Entry 4EHA (X-ray diffraction, 1.70 A resolution); this record covers chains A and F.

== Chain A ==
Protein: Caspase-3
From: Homo sapiens
Notes: EC 3.4.22.56; fragment: Caspase-2
Reference sequence: P42574 (CASP3_HUMAN); numbering as in UniProt (aligned over 1-277)
Sequence (277 residues; row label = number of the first residue in the row):
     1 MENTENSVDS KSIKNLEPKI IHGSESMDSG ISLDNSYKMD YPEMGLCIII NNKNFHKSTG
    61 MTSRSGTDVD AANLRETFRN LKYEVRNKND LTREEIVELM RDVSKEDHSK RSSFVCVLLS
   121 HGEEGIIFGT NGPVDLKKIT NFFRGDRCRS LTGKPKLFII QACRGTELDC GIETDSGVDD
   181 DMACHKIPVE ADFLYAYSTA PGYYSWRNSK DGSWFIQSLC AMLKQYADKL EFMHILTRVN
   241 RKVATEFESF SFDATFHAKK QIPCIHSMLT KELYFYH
Disordered / not traced: 1-34, 175-184, 277
Sequence notes: engineered mutation His266 (Val in P42574)
Swiss-Prot annotation at these positions:
  - active site: His121, Cys163
  - modified residue: Met1 (N-acetylmethionine), Lys11 (N6-acetyllysine), Ser26 (Phosphoserine), Cys163 (S-nitrosocysteine), Arg207 (Microbial infection: ADP-riboxanated arginine)
  - mutagenesis: Asp9 (D9A: In P3-D3A mutant; abolished cleavage and activation, leading to prevent thiol protease activity; when associated with A-28 and A-175), Asp28 (D28A: In P3-D3A mutant; abolished cleavage and activation, leading to prevent thiol protease activity; when associated with A-9 and A-175), Asp175 (D175A: In P3-D3A mutant; abolished cleavage and activation, leading to prevent thiol protease activity; when associated with A-9 and A-28), Arg207 (R207A: Abolished ADP-riboxanation by C.violaceum CopC)
Reported in the primary citation:
  - mutagenesis - V266H: abolished catalytic activity (citing earlier work)
  - self-association interface (contacts with another copy of this molecule); pairs are residue here / residue on that copy: His266-His266
  - catalytic residues: His121, Cys163 (citing earlier work)
  - contacts within the chain: Arg164-Tyr197, Arg164-Pro201 (citing earlier work)

== Chain F ==
Protein: Ace-asp-glu-val-asp-chloromethylketone inhibitor
Sequence (6 residues; row label = number of the first residue in the row):
     1 XDEVDX
Modified positions: ACE (acetyl group) at position 1; 0QE (chloromethane) at position 6

== How chain A and chain F interact ==
Residue-residue contacts (28):
  Arg64(A) - Asp5(F)  salt bridge
  Ser120(A) - Asp5(F)
  His121(A) - Asp5(F)  hydrogen bond (side chain-backbone)
  His121(A) - 0QE_6(F)
  Gly122(A) - Asp5(F)  hydrogen bond (backbone-backbone)
  Gln161(A) - Asp5(F)  hydrogen bond
  Cys163(A) - Asp5(F)  hydrogen bond (side chain-backbone)
  Cys163(A) - 0QE_6(F)
  Tyr204(A) - Val4(F)  hydrophobic
  Tyr204(A) - 0QE_6(F)
  Ser205(A) - Val4(F)
  Ser205(A) - Asp5(F)  hydrogen bond (backbone-backbone)
  Trp206(A) - Asp2(F)
  Trp206(A) - Glu3(F)
  Trp206(A) - Val4(F)  hydrophobic
  Arg207(A) - ACE_1(F)
  Arg207(A) - Asp2(F)
  Arg207(A) - Glu3(F)  salt bridge
  Arg207(A) - Val4(F)  hydrogen bond (side chain-backbone)
  Arg207(A) - Asp5(F)  salt bridge
  Asn208(A) - ACE_1(F)
  Asn208(A) - Asp2(F)  hydrogen bond
  Ser209(A) - ACE_1(F)  hydrogen bond (backbone-backbone)
  Ser209(A) - Glu3(F)
  Trp214(A) - Asp2(F)  hydrogen bond
  Glu248(A) - Asp2(F)
  Ser249(A) - Asp2(F)
  Phe250(A) - Asp2(F)  hydrogen bond (backbone-side chain)
Also at the interface, not in a pair above, chain A (20 interface residues in all): Ser63, Ser65, Ala162, Phe256

== Summary ==
Chain A and chain F form an interface of 20 and 6 residues respectively; the contacts include 10 hydrogen
bonds and 3 salt bridges. Among the polar pairs are Arg64(A)-Asp5(F), Arg207(A)-Glu3(F) and Arg207(A)-Asp5(F).
From the paper: catalytic residues His121(A) and Cys163(A); V266H of chain A abolishes catalytic activity.
Here chain A is Caspase-3 (Homo sapiens) and chain F is Ace-asp-glu-val-asp-chloromethylketone inhibitor.
Entry 4EHA (Allosteric Modulation of Caspase-3 through Mutagenesis) was determined by X-ray diffraction (same
publication as 4EHD, 4EHF, 4EHH, 4EHK, 4EHL and 4EHN).
